6F42 - chains B and C of the 22 polymer chains in the assembly; structure by electron microscopy, 5.50 A resolution (low resolution: residue-level contacts below are approximate; hydrogen-bond / salt-bridge calls are withheld).

# Chain B
Molecule: DNA-directed RNA polymerase III subunit RPC2
Organism: Saccharomyces cerevisiae (strain ATCC 204508 / S288c)
Notes: EC 2.7.7.6
UniProtKB: P22276 (RPC2_YEAST); residue numbers follow UniProt; this construct covers 1-1149
Chain sequence (1149 residues; each row starts with the number of its first residue):
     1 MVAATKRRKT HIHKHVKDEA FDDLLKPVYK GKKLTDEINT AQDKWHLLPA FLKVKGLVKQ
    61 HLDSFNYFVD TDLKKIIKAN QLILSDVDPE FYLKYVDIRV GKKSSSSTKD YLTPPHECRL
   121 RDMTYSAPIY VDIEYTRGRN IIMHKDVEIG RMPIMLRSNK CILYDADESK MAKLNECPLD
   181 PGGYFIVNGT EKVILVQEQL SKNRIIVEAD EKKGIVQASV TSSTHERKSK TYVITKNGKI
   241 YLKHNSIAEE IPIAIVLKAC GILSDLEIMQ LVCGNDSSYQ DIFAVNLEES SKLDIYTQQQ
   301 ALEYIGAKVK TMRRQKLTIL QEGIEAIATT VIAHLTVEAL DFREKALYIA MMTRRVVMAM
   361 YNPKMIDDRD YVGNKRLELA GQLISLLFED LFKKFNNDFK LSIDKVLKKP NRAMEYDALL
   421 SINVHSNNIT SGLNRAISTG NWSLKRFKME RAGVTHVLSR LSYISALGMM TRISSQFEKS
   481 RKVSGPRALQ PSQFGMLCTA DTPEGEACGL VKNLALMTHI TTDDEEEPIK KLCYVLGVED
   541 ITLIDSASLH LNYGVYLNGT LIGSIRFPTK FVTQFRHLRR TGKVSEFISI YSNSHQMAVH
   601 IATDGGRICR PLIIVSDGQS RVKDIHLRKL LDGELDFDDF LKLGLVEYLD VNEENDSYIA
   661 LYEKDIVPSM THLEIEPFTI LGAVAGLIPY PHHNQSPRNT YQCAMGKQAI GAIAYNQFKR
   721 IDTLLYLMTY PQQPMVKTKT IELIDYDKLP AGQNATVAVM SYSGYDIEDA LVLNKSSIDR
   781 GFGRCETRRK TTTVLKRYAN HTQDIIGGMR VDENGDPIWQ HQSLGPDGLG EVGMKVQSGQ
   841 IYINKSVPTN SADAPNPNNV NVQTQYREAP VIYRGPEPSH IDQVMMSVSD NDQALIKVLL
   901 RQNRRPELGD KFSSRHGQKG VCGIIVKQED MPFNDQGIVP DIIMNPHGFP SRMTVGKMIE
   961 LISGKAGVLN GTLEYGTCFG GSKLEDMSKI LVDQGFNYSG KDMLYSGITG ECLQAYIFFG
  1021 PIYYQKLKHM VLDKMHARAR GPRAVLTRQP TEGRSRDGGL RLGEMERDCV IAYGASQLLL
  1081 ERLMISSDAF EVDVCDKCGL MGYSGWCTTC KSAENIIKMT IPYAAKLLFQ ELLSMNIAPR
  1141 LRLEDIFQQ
Not modelled in the structure: 1-35
Metal / ion sites: Zn2+: Cys-1095, Lys-1097, Cys-1098

# Chain C
Molecule: DNA-directed RNA polymerases I and III subunit RPAC1
Organism: Saccharomyces cerevisiae (strain ATCC 204508 / S288c)
UniProtKB: P07703 (RPAC1_YEAST); residue numbers follow UniProt; this construct covers 1-335
Chain sequence (335 residues; row label = number of the first residue in the row):
     1 MSNIVGIEYN RVTNTTSTDF PGFSKDAENE WNVEKFKKDF EVNISSLDAR EANFDLINID
    61 TSIANAFRRI MISEVPSVAA EYVYFFNNTS VIQDEVLAHR IGLVPLKVDP DMLTWVDSNL
   121 PDDEKFTDEN TIVLSLNVKC TRNPDAPKGS TDPKELYNNA HVYARDLKFE PQGRQSTTFA
   181 DCPVVPADPD ILLAKLRPGQ EISLKAHCIL GIGGDHAKFS PVSTASYRLL PQINILQPIK
   241 GESARRFQKC FPPGVIGIDE GSDEAYVKDA RKDTVSREVL RYEEFADKVK LGRVRNHFIF
   301 NVESAGAMTP EEIFFKSVRI LKNKAEYLKN CPITQ

# Interface between chain B and chain C
Pairs across the interface - 64 pairs, chain B then chain C:
  Tyr-730(B) / Arg-100(C)
  Lys-775(B) / Gly-214(C)
  Lys-775(B) / Asp-215(C)
  Ser-776(B) / Ala-217(C)
  Asp-779(B) / His-99(C)
  Asp-779(B) / His-216(C)
  Asp-779(B) / Ala-217(C)
  Arg-780(B) / His-99(C)
  Arg-780(B) / Leu-103(C)
  Arg-780(B) / Ala-217(C)
  His-880(B) / Glu-95(C)
  Arg-901(B) / Gln-93(C)
  Arg-901(B) / Glu-95(C)
  Asn-903(B) / Glu-95(C)
  Glu-929(B) / Arg-68(C)
  Glu-929(B) / Arg-69(C)
  Glu-929(B) / Ile-72(C)
  Asp-930(B) / Arg-69(C)
  Phe-933(B) / Arg-68(C)
  Phe-933(B) / Ser-226(C)
  Phe-933(B) / Tyr-227(C)
  Asn-934(B) / Ser-226(C)
  Asp-935(B) / Tyr-227(C)
  Asp-935(B) / Arg-228(C)
  Asp-935(B) / Arg-293(C)
  Gly-937(B) / Thr-224(C)
  Gly-937(B) / Ser-226(C)
  Val-992(B) / Glu-278(C)
  Gly-995(B) / Thr-274(C)
  Gly-995(B) / Ser-276(C)
  Phe-996(B) / Ser-276(C)
  Asn-997(B) / Arg-277(C)
  Tyr-998(B) / Arg-281(C)
  Lys-1001(B) / Arg-277(C)
  Met-1003(B) / Val-275(C)
  Met-1003(B) / Arg-277(C)
  Met-1003(B) / Arg-293(C)
  Tyr-1005(B) / Tyr-227(C)
  Tyr-1005(B) / Arg-228(C)
  Tyr-1005(B) / Leu-229(C)
  Tyr-1005(B) / Arg-293(C)
  Ser-1006(B) / Asn-65(C)
  Ser-1006(B) / Arg-68(C)
  Gly-1007(B) / Asn-65(C)
  Gly-1007(B) / Arg-68(C)
  Gly-1007(B) / Arg-69(C)
  Ile-1008(B) / Asn-65(C)
  Ile-1008(B) / Arg-69(C)
  Thr-1009(B) / Thr-61(C)
  Thr-1009(B) / Asn-65(C)
  Gly-1010(B) / Thr-61(C)
  Gly-1010(B) / Asn-65(C)
  Gly-1010(B) / Tyr-227(C)
  Glu-1011(B) / Thr-15(C)
  Glu-1011(B) / Thr-61(C)
  Leu-1013(B) / Val-12(C)
  Gln-1014(B) / Arg-11(C)
  Gln-1014(B) / Val-12(C)
  Gln-1014(B) / Thr-15(C)
  Tyr-1016(B) / Glu-8(C)
  Tyr-1016(B) / Tyr-9(C)
  Tyr-1016(B) / Asn-10(C)
  Tyr-1016(B) / Arg-11(C)
  Tyr-1016(B) / Arg-277(C)
Also at the interface, not in a pair above, chain B (36 interface residues in all): Thr-729, Gly-781, Arg-784, Gln-928, Cys-1012
Also at the interface, not in a pair above, chain C (36 interface residues in all): Ile-7, Ser-62, Ser-73, Val-96

# Overview
The chain B/chain C interface involves 36 residues from each chain. Cys-1095(B), Lys-1097(B) and Cys-1098(B)
form the Zn2+ site.
Chain B is DNA-directed RNA polymerase III subunit RPC2 and chain C is DNA-directed RNA polymerases I and III
subunit RPAC1, both from Saccharomyces cerevisiae (strain ATCC 204508 / S288c); the structure, RNA Polymerase
III closed complex CC1, was determined by electron microscopy together with 6F40, 6F41 and 6F44 from the same
study.
